Entry 6FP8 (X-ray diffraction, 1.85 A resolution); this record covers chains A and B.

# Chain A
Protein: GFP-like fluorescent chromoprotein cFP484
Source organism: Clavularia sp
UniProtKB: Q9U6Y3 (GFPL_CLASP); residues -1 to 218 here correspond to UniProt positions 41-260 (UniProt number = residue number + 42)
Chain sequence (248 residues; each row starts with the number of its first residue; note: 2 numbers in that range are skipped by the numbering (no residue carries them; nothing is unmodelled there); numbers below 1 keep their minus sign (Met-22 is residue -22)):
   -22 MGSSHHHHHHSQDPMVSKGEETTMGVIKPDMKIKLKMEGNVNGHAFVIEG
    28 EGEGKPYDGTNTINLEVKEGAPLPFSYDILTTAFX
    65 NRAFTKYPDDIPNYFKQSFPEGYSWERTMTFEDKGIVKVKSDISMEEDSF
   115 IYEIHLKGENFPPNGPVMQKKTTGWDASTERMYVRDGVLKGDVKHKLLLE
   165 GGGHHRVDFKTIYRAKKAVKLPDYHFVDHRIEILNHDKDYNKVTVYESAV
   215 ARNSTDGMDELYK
Disordered / not traced: -22 to 1, 221-227
Sequence notes: initiating methionine (-22); expression tag (-21 to -2, 219-227); conflict Asn38 (His80 in Q9U6Y3), Ile40 (Leu82 in Q9U6Y3), Thr58 (Ser100 in Q9U6Y3), 26 further conflict positions vs the reference (Q9U6Y3) not listed
Modified positions: PIA ([(4Z)-2-[(1S)-1-aminoethyl]-4-(4-hydroxybenzylidene)-5-oxo-4,5-dihydro-1H-imidazol-1-yl]acetic acid) at position 62
Covalently attached groups: covalent link PIA_62-Asn65

# Chain B
Protein: DARPin1238_E11
Source organism: synthetic construct
Notes: antibody fragment or engineered binder
Chain sequence (182 residues; each row starts with the number of its first residue):
     1 MRGSHHHHHHHHGSDLGKKLLEAARAGQDDEVRILMANGADVNATDWVGM
    51 TPLHLAAWKGHLEIVEVLLKTGADVNAHDVFGTTPLHLAAHRGHLEIVEV
   101 LLKAGADVNAQDMVGKTPLHLAAYYGHLEIVEVLLKHGADVNAQDKFGKT
   151 PFDLAIDNGNEDIAEVLQKAAKLNDYKDDDDK
Disordered / not traced: 1-11, 179-182

# Chain A / chain B interface
Residue-residue contacts (34):
  Lys13(A) with Tyr124(B); Tyr125(B)
  Glu15(A) with Met113(B); Val114(B); Lys116(B), salt bridge
  Gly16(A) with Met113(B); Val114(B)
  Asn17(A) with Met113(B), hydrogen bond (side chain-backbone)
  Ala22(A) with Lys146(B); Phe147(B)
  Phe23(A) with Phe147(B)
  Val24(A) with Phe147(B), hydrophobic
  Glu46(A) with Phe147(B); Lys149(B), salt bridge
  Gly47(A) with Phe147(B)
  Glu90(A) with Arg25(B), salt bridge; Trp47(B), hydrogen bond
  Thr92(A) with Trp47(B)
  Lys102(A) with Trp47(B), hydrogen bond (side chain-backbone); Phe81(B)
  Lys104(A) with Met50(B), hydrogen bond; Asp79(B), salt bridge; Phe81(B)
  Glu117(A) with His91(B), salt bridge; Tyr125(B)
  His119(A) with Phe81(B)
  Leu120(A) with Phe81(B); Met113(B)
  Lys121(A) with Val80(B), hydrogen bond (side chain-backbone); Phe81(B)
  Lys174(A) with Trp47(B)
  Ile176(A) with Trp47(B)
  Arg178(A) with Glu22(B), salt bridge; Arg25(B)
Other interface residues (no listed pair), chain A (25 interface residues in all): Glu26, Arg91, Val103, Asp106, Thr175
Other interface residues (no listed pair), chain B (19 interface residues in all): Asp46, Val48, Trp58

# Summary
25 residues of chain A face 19 of chain B across their interface, with 5 hydrogen bonds and 6 salt bridges.
Among the polar pairs are Glu15(A)-Lys116(B), Glu46(A)-Lys149(B) and Glu90(A)-Arg25(B).
Chain A is GFP-like fluorescent chromoprotein cFP484 (Clavularia sp) and chain B is DARPin1238_E11 (synthetic
construct); the structure, mTFP1/DARPin 1238_E11 complex in space group C2, was determined by X-ray
diffraction, deposited together with 6FP7, 6FP9, 6FPA and 6FPB.
